PDB entry 3W7Z | X-ray diffraction, 1.15 A resolution | chains A and B

== Chain A ==
Molecule: Insulin
Organism: Homo sapiens
Reference sequence: P01308 (INS_HUMAN); residues 1-21 here correspond to UniProt positions 90-110 (UniProt number = residue number + 89)
Amino-acid sequence (21 residues; numbered 1 to 21; the number before each row is that of its first residue):
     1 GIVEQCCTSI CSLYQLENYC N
Disulfide bonds: Cys6-Cys11

== Chain B ==
Molecule: Insulin
Organism: Homo sapiens
Reference sequence: P01308 (INS_HUMAN); residues 1-30 here correspond to UniProt positions 25-54 (UniProt number = residue number + 24)
Amino-acid sequence (30 residues; row label = number of the first residue in the row):
     1 FVNQHLCGSH LVEALYLVCG ERGFFYTPKT
Metal / ion sites: Zn2+ near His10 (its only coordinating residue here)

== Interface between chain A and chain B ==
Disulfides between the chains: Cys7(A)-Cys7(B), Cys20(A)-Cys19(B)
Contacting residue pairs (32; chain A residue first):
  Val3(A) with Tyr26(B), hydrophobic; Thr27(B); Pro28(B)
  Glu4(A) with Pro28(B); Lys29(B), hydrogen bond (side chain-backbone)
  Cys6(A) with His5(B); Leu6(B), hydrogen bond (backbone-backbone); Leu11(B), hydrophobic
  Cys7(A) with His5(B), hydrogen bond (backbone-side chain); Leu6(B), hydrogen bond (backbone-backbone); Cys7(B), disulfide
  Ser9(A) with His5(B)
  Ile10(A) with Asn3(B); Gln4(B)
  Cys11(A) with Asn3(B); Gln4(B), hydrogen bond (backbone-backbone)
  Ser12(A) with Asn3(B)
  Leu13(A) with Phe1(B), hydrophobic; Gln4(B)
  Tyr14(A) with Phe1(B)
  Leu16(A) with Leu11(B), hydrophobic; Ala14(B), hydrophobic; Leu15(B)
  Glu17(A) with Val18(B); Arg22(B), salt bridge
  Tyr19(A) with Phe24(B); Phe25(B), hydrogen bond (backbone-backbone)
  Cys20(A) with Cys19(B), disulfide; Arg22(B); Gly23(B)
  Asn21(A) with Arg22(B), hydrogen bond (backbone-side chain); Gly23(B), hydrogen bond (backbone-backbone)

== In short ==
15 residues of chain A face 19 of chain B across their interface, with 2 disulfide bonds, 8 hydrogen bonds and
1 salt bridge. Among the polar pairs are Glu17(A)-Arg22(B), Glu4(A)-Lys29(B) and Cys7(A)-His5(B).
Here chain A is Insulin and chain B is Insulin, both from Homo sapiens. Entry 3W7Z (1.15A structure of human
2Zn insulin at 293K) was determined by X-ray diffraction.
